6O7I - chains B and H of the 11 polymer chains in the assembly; structure by electron microscopy, 3.20 A resolution.

== Chain B ==
Name: Csm2
Organism: Thermococcus onnurineus (strain NA1)
Reference sequence: B6YWB9 (B6YWB9_THEON); the author numbering skips numbers that UniProt does not, so the offset changes along the chain: 0-42 = UniProt 1-43; 44-186 = UniProt 44-186
Sequence (187 residues; numbered -1 to 186; 1 number in that range is skipped by the numbering (no residue carries it; nothing is unmodelled there); the number before each row is that of its first residue; numbers below 1 keep their minus sign (Ser-1 is residue -1)):
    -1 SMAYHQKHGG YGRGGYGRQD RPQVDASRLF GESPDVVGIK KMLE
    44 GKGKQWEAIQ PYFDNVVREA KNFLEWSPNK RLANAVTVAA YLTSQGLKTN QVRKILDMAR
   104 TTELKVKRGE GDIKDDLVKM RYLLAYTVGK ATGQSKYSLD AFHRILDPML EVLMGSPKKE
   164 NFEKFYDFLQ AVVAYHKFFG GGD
Not modelled in the structure: -1 to 37, 44, 186
Differences from the reference sequence: expression tag (-1)

== Chain H ==
Molecule: 40-nt RNA strand
Sequence (40 nucleotides; each row starts with the number of its first residue):
     1 CCCUGGCGCC CAAUACGCAA ACCGCCUCUG CCCGCGGGCG
Not modelled in the structure: 1-17, 37-40

== Chain B / chain H interface ==
Residue-residue contacts - 5 pairs, chain B then chain H:
  Lys91(B) - G24(H)  base contact
  Asn93(B) - G24(H)  base contact
  Ala134(B) - A20(H)  phosphate contact
  Thr135(B) - A20(H)  phosphate contact
  Thr135(B) - A21(H)  phosphate contact
Other interface residues (no listed pair), chain B (7 interface residues in all): Arg96, Lys133, Gly136
Other interface residues (no listed pair), chain H (5 interface residues in all): A19, C25

== Overview ==
The interface between chain B and chain H involves 7 residues on one side and 5 on the other.
Here chain B is Csm2 (Thermococcus onnurineus (strain NA1)) and chain H is a 40-nt RNA strand. Entry 6O7I
(Cryo-EM structure of Csm-crRNA-target RNA ternary bigger complex in complex with cA4 in type III-A CRISPR-Cas
...) was determined by electron microscopy, deposited together with 6O73, 6O74, 6O75, 6O78, 6O79, 6O7B and 3
further entries.
